Entry 5LM7 (X-ray diffraction, 3.35 A resolution); this record covers chains A and N of the 5 polymer chains in the assembly.

[Chain A]
Protein: Transcription termination/antitermination protein NusA
Source organism: Escherichia coli O157:H7
UniProt: P0AFF8 (NUSA_ECO57); numbering as in UniProt (aligned over 1-426)
Sequence (428 residues; row label = number of the first residue in the row; numbers below 1 keep their minus sign (Gly-1 is residue -1)):
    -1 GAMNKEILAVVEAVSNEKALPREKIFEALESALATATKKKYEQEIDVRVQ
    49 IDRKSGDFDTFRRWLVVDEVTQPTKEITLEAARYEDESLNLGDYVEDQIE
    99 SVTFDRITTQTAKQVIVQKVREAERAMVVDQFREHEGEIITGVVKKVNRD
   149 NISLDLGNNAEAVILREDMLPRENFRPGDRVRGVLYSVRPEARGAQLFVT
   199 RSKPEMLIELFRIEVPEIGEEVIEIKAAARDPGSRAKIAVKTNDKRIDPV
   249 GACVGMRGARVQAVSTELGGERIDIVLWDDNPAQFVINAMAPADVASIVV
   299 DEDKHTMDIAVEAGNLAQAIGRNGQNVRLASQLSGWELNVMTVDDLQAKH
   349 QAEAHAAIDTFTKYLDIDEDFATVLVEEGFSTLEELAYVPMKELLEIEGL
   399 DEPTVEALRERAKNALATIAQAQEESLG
Construct notes: expression tag (-1 to 0)

[Chain N]
Protein: Antitermination protein N
Source organism: Enterobacteria phage lambda
UniProt: P03045 (REGN_LAMBD); residue numbers follow UniProt; this construct covers 1-84
Sequence (89 residues; numbered -4 to 84; the number before each row is that of its first residue; numbers below 1 keep their minus sign (Gly-4 is residue -4)):
    -4 GPLGSMDAQTRRRERRAEKQAQWKAANPLLVGVSAKPVNRPILSLNRKPK
    46 SRVESALNPIDLTVLAEYHKQIESNLQRIERKNQRTWYS
Disordered / not traced: -4 to -3, 83-84
Construct notes: expression tag (-4 to 0)

[Interface between chain A and chain N]
Residue-residue contacts (59):
  Glu4(A) - Lys77(N)  salt bridge
  Val12(A) - Tyr63(N)
  Glu15(A) - Tyr63(N)
  Leu18(A) - Tyr63(N)  hydrophobic
  Val118(A) - Tyr63(N)
  Val118(A) - Ile67(N)  hydrophobic
  Glu122(A) - His64(N)  salt bridge
  Met125(A) - Leu60(N)  hydrophobic
  Met125(A) - Tyr63(N)  hydrophobic
  Val126(A) - Leu57(N)  hydrophobic
  Val126(A) - Leu60(N)  hydrophobic
  Gln129(A) - Ile55(N)
  Gln129(A) - Asp56(N)  hydrogen bond (side chain-backbone)
  Gln129(A) - Leu57(N)
  Glu132(A) - Lys45(N)
  His133(A) - Asn53(N)  hydrogen bond (side chain-backbone)
  His133(A) - Ile55(N)
  Glu134(A) - Arg42(N)  hydrogen bond (backbone-side chain)
  Gly135(A) - Arg42(N)  hydrogen bond (backbone-side chain)
  Glu136(A) - Arg42(N)
  Glu136(A) - Lys45(N)
  Glu136(A) - Ser50(N)  hydrogen bond
  Gly155(A) - Ile55(N)
  Asn156(A) - Pro54(N)
  Asn156(A) - Ile55(N)  hydrogen bond (side chain-backbone)
  Asn156(A) - Asp56(N)  hydrogen bond
  Asn156(A) - Leu57(N)  hydrogen bond (backbone-backbone)
  Asn156(A) - Thr58(N)  hydrogen bond (backbone-backbone)
  Asn157(A) - Ala61(N)
  Ala158(A) - Ile55(N)
  Leu183(A) - Ile55(N)  hydrophobic
  Arg191(A) - His64(N)  hydrogen bond
  Pro202(A) - Ile37(N)  hydrophobic
  Glu207(A) - Arg42(N)
  Ile211(A) - Arg47(N)
  Gly217(A) - Lys43(N)
  Ala226(A) - Arg35(N)  hydrogen bond (backbone-side chain)
  Ala226(A) - Ile37(N)
  Ala227(A) - Arg35(N)
  Ile318(A) - Leu25(N)  hydrophobic
  Arg326(A) - Ser29(N)  hydrogen bond (backbone-side chain)
  Ser329(A) - Ser29(N)  hydrogen bond
  Gln330(A) - Ser29(N)  hydrogen bond (backbone-side chain)
  Gln330(A) - Ala30(N)
  Gln330(A) - Asn34(N)
  Gln330(A) - Arg35(N)  hydrogen bond (backbone-side chain)
  Leu331(A) - Arg35(N)
  Glu335(A) - Gly27(N)
  Glu335(A) - Val28(N)
  Leu336(A) - Val26(N)
  Leu336(A) - Gly27(N)  hydrogen bond (backbone-backbone)
  Asn337(A) - Leu24(N)
  Asn337(A) - Leu25(N)  hydrogen bond (side chain-backbone)
  Asn337(A) - Val26(N)
  Val338(A) - Leu25(N)
  Met339(A) - Leu24(N)  hydrophobic
  Asp343(A) - Lys19(N)
  Lys347(A) - Ala21(N)
  Lys347(A) - Asn22(N)
Other interface residues (no listed pair), chain A (47 interface residues in all): Val8, Ala11, Ser13, Ile138, Glu203, Arg210, Ala225, Arg320, Gly333
Other interface residues (no listed pair), chain N (36 interface residues in all): Asp2, Ser39, Gln66, Glu68, Asn70, Ile74

[In short]
47 residues of chain A and 36 residues of chain N are in contact; the contacts include 17 hydrogen bonds and 2
salt bridges. Polar pairs include Glu4(A)-Lys77(N), Glu122(A)-His64(N) and Gln129(A)-Asp56(N).
Here chain A is Transcription termination/antitermination protein NusA (Escherichia coli O157:H7) and chain N
is Antitermination protein N (Enterobacteria phage lambda). Entry 5LM7 (Crystal structure of the lambda N-Nus
factor complex) was determined by X-ray diffraction together with 5MS0 and 5LM9 from the same study.
